Entry 4AS1 (X-ray diffraction, 2.02 A resolution); this record covers chains A and B.

Chain A:
Molecule: Leucine--tRNA ligase
Source organism: Escherichia coli
Notes: EC 6.1.1.4
Reference sequence: P07813 (SYL_ECOLI); residues 1-860 here = UniProt positions 1-860
Chain sequence (880 residues; each row starts with the number of its first residue; numbers below 1 keep their minus sign (Met-19 is residue -19)):
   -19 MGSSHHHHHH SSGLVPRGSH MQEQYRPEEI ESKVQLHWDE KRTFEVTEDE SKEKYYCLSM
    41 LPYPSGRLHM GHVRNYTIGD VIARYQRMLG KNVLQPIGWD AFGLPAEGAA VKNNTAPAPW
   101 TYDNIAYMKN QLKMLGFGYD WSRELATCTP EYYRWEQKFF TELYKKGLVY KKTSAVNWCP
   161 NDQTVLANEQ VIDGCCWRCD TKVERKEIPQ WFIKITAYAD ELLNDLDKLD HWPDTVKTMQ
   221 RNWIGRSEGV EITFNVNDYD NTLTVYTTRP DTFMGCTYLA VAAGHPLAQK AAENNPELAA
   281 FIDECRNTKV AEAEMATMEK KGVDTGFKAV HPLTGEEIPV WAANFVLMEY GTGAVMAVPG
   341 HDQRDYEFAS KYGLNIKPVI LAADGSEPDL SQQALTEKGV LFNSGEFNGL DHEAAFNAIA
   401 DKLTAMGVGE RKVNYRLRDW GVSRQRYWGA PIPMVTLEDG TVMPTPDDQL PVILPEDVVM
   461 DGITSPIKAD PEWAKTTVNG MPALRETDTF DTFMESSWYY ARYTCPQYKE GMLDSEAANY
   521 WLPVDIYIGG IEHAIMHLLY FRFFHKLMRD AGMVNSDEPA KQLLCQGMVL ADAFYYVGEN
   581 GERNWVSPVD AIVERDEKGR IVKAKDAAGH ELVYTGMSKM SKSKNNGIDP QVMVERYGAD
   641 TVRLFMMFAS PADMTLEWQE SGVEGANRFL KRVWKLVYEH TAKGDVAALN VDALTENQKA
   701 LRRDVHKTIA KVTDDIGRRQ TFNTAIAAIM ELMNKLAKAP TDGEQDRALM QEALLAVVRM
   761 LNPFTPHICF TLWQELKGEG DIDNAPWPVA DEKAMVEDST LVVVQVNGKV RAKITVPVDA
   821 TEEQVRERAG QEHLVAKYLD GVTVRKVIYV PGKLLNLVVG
Unresolved in the structure: -19 to 0, 159-183, 289-297, 836-846, 858-860
Construct notes: expression tag (-19 to 0)
UniProt features mapped onto this chain:
  - motif: Pro42 to His52 ('HIGH' region), Lys619 to Ser623 ('KMSKS' region)
  - binding site (ATP): Lys622
From the paper describing this entry:
  - mutagenesis - E532Q: decreased catalytic activity
  - catalytic residues: Glu532 (proposed by the authors, not directly observed)

Chain B:
Molecule: Trna-leu5 (uaa isoaceptor)
Sequence (87 nucleotides; row label = number of the first residue in the row; a row labelled like 47A-47J holds insertion residues (47A, then the next letters in order)):
     1 GCCCGGAUGG UGGAAUCGGU
   20A A
    21 GACACAAGGG AUUUAAAAUC CCUCGGC
47A-47J GUUCGCGCUG
    48 UGCGGGUUCA AGUCCCGCUC CGGGUACCX
Unresolved in the structure: 32-35
Modified residues: N79 ([(1S,5R,6R,8R)-6-(6-aminopurin-9-yl)spiro[2,4,7-trioxa-3-boranuidabicyclo[3.3.0]octane-3,9'-8-oxa-9-boranuidabicyclo[4.3.0]nona-1(6),2,4-triene]-8-yl]methyl dihydrogen phosphate) at position 76
Bound ions: Mg2+: U8, G9

Chain A / chain B interface:
Contacting residue pairs (73):
  Thr215(A) - C4(B)  sugar contact
  Asn222(A) - C3(B)  sugar contact
  Trp223(A) - A73(B)  phosphate contact
  Ser227(A) - N79_76(B)  base contact
  Tyr246(A) - N79_76(B)  base contact
  Thr247(A) - N79_76(B)  base contact
  Thr248(A) - N79_76(B)  hydrogen bond to the phosphate
  Arg249(A) - N79_76(B)  base contact
  Thr252(A) - N79_76(B)  base contact
  Met298(A) - C74(B)  base contact
  Glu299(A) - C74(B)  hydrogen bond to the base
  Lys300(A) - C74(B)  hydrogen bond to the base
  Asn324(A) - C74(B)  base contact
  Phe325(A) - C74(B)  hydrogen bond to the sugar
  Phe325(A) - N79_76(B)  base contact
  Val326(A) - N79_76(B)  base contact
  Leu327(A) - C75(B)  base contact
  Leu327(A) - N79_76(B)  base contact
  Tyr330(A) - C75(B)  hydrogen bond to the phosphate
  Tyr330(A) - N79_76(B)  base contact
  Gly333(A) - N79_76(B)  base contact
  Val335(A) - N79_76(B)  base contact
  Met336(A) - N79_76(B)  base contact
  Val338(A) - N79_76(B)  base contact
  His341(A) - N79_76(B)  base contact
  Asp342(A) - N79_76(B)  base contact
  Arg344(A) - C74(B)  hydrogen bond to the sugar
  Arg344(A) - C75(B)  salt bridge to the phosphate
  Arg344(A) - N79_76(B)  hydrogen bond to the sugar
  Arg416(A) - C75(B)  hydrogen bond to the sugar
  Arg418(A) - C75(B)  hydrogen bond to the base
  Lys598(A) - G10(B)  sugar contact
  Arg600(A) - G10(B)  sugar contact
  Phe648(A) - C23(B)  sugar contact
  Phe648(A) - A24(B)  sugar contact
  Ala649(A) - G12(B)  hydrogen bond to the sugar
  Ser650(A) - G13(B)  phosphate contact
  Pro651(A) - G13(B)  phosphate contact
  Pro651(A) - A14(B)  phosphate contact
  Thr655(A) - G13(B)  phosphate contact
  Glu657(A) - G12(B)  sugar contact
  Ser661(A) - C25(B)  hydrogen bond to the sugar
  Ser661(A) - A26(B)  phosphate contact
  Gly665(A) - C25(B)  phosphate contact
  Arg668(A) - C25(B)  salt bridge to the phosphate
  Arg668(A) - U39(B)  salt bridge to the phosphate
  Arg668(A) - C40(B)  phosphate contact
  Arg672(A) - C40(B)  salt bridge to the phosphate
  Lys711(A) - U16(B)  hydrogen bond to the base
  Asp714(A) - U16(B)  base contact
  Arg718(A) - U16(B)  hydrogen bond to the base
  Arg719(A) - A15(B)  salt bridge to the phosphate
  Arg719(A) - U16(B)  hydrogen bond to the sugar
  Asn723(A) - G13(B)  hydrogen bond to the phosphate
  Asn723(A) - A14(B)  hydrogen bond to the phosphate
  Thr724(A) - A14(B)  phosphate contact
  Ala727(A) - A22(B)  base contact
  Ala727(A) - C23(B)  sugar contact
  Met730(A) - C23(B)  hydrogen bond to the sugar
  Met730(A) - A24(B)  sugar contact
  Glu731(A) - A22(B)  hydrogen bond to the sugar
  Glu731(A) - C23(B)  sugar contact
  Asn734(A) - A24(B)  hydrogen bond to the phosphate
  Lys738(A) - C42(B)  salt bridge to the phosphate
  Leu801(A) - U20(B)  base contact
  Val803(A) - U20(B)  sugar contact
  Lys813(A) - U20(B)  hydrogen bond to the base
  Ile848(A) - G19(B)  base contact
  Ile848(A) - C56(B)  base contact
  Val850(A) - G19(B)  base contact
  Lys853(A) - G19(B)  sugar contact
  Leu854(A) - G19(B)  base contact
  Asn856(A) - C56(B)  base contact
Also at the interface, not in a pair above, chain A (65 interface residues in all): Thr218, Ala334, Ile535, Gly599, Asp715, Gln805, Lys809, Val810
Also at the interface, not in a pair above, chain B (25 interface residues in all): U47I, U72

In short:
65 residues of chain A and 25 residues of chain B are in contact, with 20 hydrogen bonds and 6 salt bridges.
Polar contacts include Glu299(A)-C74(B), Lys300(A)-C74(B) and Arg418(A)-C75(B). Curated annotation (UniProt)
lists ATP-binding residue Lys622(A) on chain A. From the paper: the catalytic residue Glu532(A); E532Q of
chain A reduces catalytic activity.
Here chain A is Leucine--tRNA ligase (Escherichia coli) and chain B is Trna-leu5 (uaa isoaceptor). Entry 4AS1
(Ternary complex of E. coli leucyl-tRNA synthetase, tRNA(leu) and the benzoxaborole AN2679 in the editing
conformation) was determined by X-ray diffraction, deposited together with 4AQ7, 4ARC and 4ARI.
